PDB entry 5AEX | X-ray diffraction, 3.20 A resolution | chains A and C of the 3 polymer chains in the assembly

[Chain A (and C)]
Molecule: Ammonium transporter MEP2
Source organism: Saccharomyces cerevisiae
Notes: chain C of this document is another copy of the same molecule, construct and numbering; everything in this record applies to it too
UniProtKB: P41948 (MEP2_YEAST); residue numbers follow UniProt; this construct covers 1-499
Amino-acid sequence (505 residues; row label = number of the first residue in the row):
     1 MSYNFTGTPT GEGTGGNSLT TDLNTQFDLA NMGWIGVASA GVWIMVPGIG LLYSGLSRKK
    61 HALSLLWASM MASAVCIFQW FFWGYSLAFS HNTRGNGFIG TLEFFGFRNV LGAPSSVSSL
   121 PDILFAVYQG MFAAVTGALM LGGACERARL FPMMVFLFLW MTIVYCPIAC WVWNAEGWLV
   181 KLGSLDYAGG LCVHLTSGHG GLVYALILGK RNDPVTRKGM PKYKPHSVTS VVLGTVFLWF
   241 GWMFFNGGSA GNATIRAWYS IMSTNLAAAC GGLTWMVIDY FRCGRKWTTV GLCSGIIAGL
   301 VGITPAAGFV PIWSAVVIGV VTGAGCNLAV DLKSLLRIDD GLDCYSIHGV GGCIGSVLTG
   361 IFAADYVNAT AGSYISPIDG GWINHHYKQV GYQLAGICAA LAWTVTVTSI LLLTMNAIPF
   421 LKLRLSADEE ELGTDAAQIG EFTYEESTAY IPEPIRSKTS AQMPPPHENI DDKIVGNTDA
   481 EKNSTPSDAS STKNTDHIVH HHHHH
Disordered / not traced: 1, 458-505
Sequence notes: expression tag (500-505)
Swiss-Prot annotation at these positions:
  - region: Asp428 to Glu441 (Enhancer domain), Phe442 to Ala449 (Linker domain), Tyr450 to Thr485 (Autoinhibitory domain)
  - modified residue: Ser457 (Phosphoserine)
  - glycosylation: Asn4 (N-linked (GlcNAc...) asparagine)
  - mutagenesis: Asn4 (N4Q: Impairs glycosylation), Asp186 (D186A/N: Impairs transport activity; D186E: Decreases the affinity for the substrate), His194 (H194A: Preserves transport activity while impairing the filamentation capacity; H194E: Leads to increased competence to acidify the submembrane pH while losing the signaling capability), His199 (H199Y: Circumvents the requirement of the CTD to enhance substrate trans-location through the hydrophobic core), Asn252 (N252Q: Does not affect glycosylation), His348 (H348A: Preserves transport activity while impairing the filamentation capacity), Gly349 (G349C: Circumvents the requirement of the CTD to enhance substrate trans-location through the hydrophobic core), Asn368 (N368Q: Does not affect glycosylation), Ser457 (S457D: Silences the autoinhibition of MEP2, conferring transport activity even in the absence of the NPR1 kinase), Asn483 (N483Q: Does not affect glycosylation)
What the authors report for this chain:
  - contacts within the chain: Tyr53-His348 (hydrogen bond)
  - post-translational modification sites: Ser457 (citing earlier work)
  - mutagenesis - Y53A: increased growth

[Chain A / chain C interface]
Pairs across the interface (93):
  Asp28(A) - Leu29(C)
  Ala30(A) - Leu29(C)  hydrophobic
  Ala30(A) - Ala30(C)
  Asn31(A) - Leu29(C)
  Trp34(A) - Val37(C)  hydrophobic
  Val37(A) - Val37(C)  hydrophobic
  Tyr223(A) - Ala449(C)
  Lys224(A) - Ser447(C)
  Pro225(A) - Ser447(C)  hydrogen bond (backbone-backbone)
  Pro225(A) - Thr448(C)
  His226(A) - Glu446(C)  salt bridge
  Val228(A) - Trp67(C)
  Val228(A) - Thr443(C)
  Val228(A) - Thr448(C)
  Thr229(A) - Phe442(C)
  Thr229(A) - Thr443(C)  hydrogen bond
  Val232(A) - Leu66(C)  hydrophobic
  Val232(A) - Trp67(C)
  Val236(A) - Trp43(C)
  Val236(A) - Ile44(C)  hydrophobic
  Val236(A) - Pro47(C)  hydrophobic
  Val236(A) - Met70(C)  hydrophobic
  Phe237(A) - Phe237(C)  hydrophobic
  Trp239(A) - Trp43(C)  hydrophobic
  Trp239(A) - Ser73(C)
  Phe240(A) - Ala40(C)
  Phe240(A) - Trp43(C)
  Phe240(A) - Ile44(C)  hydrophobic
  Met243(A) - Ala40(C)  hydrophobic
  Met243(A) - Trp43(C)  hydrophobic
  Phe244(A) - Ala40(C)  hydrophobic
  Ala253(A) - Leu29(C)
  Ala253(A) - Met32(C)
  Thr254(A) - Asn24(C)
  Thr254(A) - Leu29(C)
  Ile255(A) - Leu23(C)  hydrophobic
  Ile255(A) - Asn24(C)  hydrogen bond (backbone-side chain)
  Ile255(A) - Gly112(C)
  Ile255(A) - Ile123(C)  hydrophobic
  Trp258(A) - Met32(C)
  Trp258(A) - Gly33(C)
  Trp258(A) - Gly36(C)
  Trp258(A) - Ile123(C)
  Trp258(A) - Leu124(C)  hydrophobic
  Trp258(A) - Val127(C)
  Tyr259(A) - Leu111(C)  hydrophobic
  Tyr259(A) - Ile123(C)  hydrophobic
  Ile261(A) - Val127(C)  hydrophobic
  Met262(A) - Phe107(C)  hydrophobic
  Met262(A) - Val127(C)  hydrophobic
  Asn265(A) - Ile77(C)
  Asn265(A) - Met131(C)
  Leu266(A) - Phe81(C)  hydrophobic
  Ala269(A) - Ala74(C)
  Ala269(A) - Ile77(C)  hydrophobic
  Cys270(A) - Phe78(C)  hydrophobic
  Leu273(A) - Ala74(C)  hydrophobic
  Met276(A) - Trp67(C)  hydrophobic
  Met276(A) - Leu150(C)  hydrophobic
  Met276(A) - Met154(C)  hydrophobic
  Cys283(A) - Tyr450(C)  hydrophobic
  Lys286(A) - Tyr450(C)
  Trp287(A) - Leu150(C)  hydrophobic
  Trp287(A) - Phe151(C)  hydrophobic
  Trp287(A) - Tyr450(C)
  Trp287(A) - Ile451(C)  hydrogen bond (backbone-backbone)
  Trp287(A) - Glu453(C)
  Thr288(A) - Trp67(C)
  Thr288(A) - Ala449(C)
  Thr289(A) - Trp67(C)  hydrogen bond (backbone-side chain)
  Thr289(A) - Tyr444(C)
  Thr289(A) - Thr448(C)
  Thr289(A) - Ala449(C)  hydrogen bond (backbone-backbone)
  Leu292(A) - Met70(C)  hydrophobic
  Leu292(A) - Met71(C)
  Val316(A) - Phe81(C)  hydrophobic
  Asp365(A) - Leu19(C)
  Tyr366(A) - Ser18(C)  hydrogen bond (backbone-side chain)
  Tyr366(A) - Leu19(C)  hydrophobic
  Ala369(A) - Ser18(C)
  Ala369(A) - Leu19(C)  hydrophobic
  Thr370(A) - Ser18(C)
  Thr370(A) - Asn24(C)  hydrogen bond (backbone-side chain)
  Thr370(A) - Leu111(C)
  Ala371(A) - Asn24(C)
  Gly372(A) - Phe5(C)
  Gly372(A) - Asp22(C)
  Gly372(A) - Asn24(C)
  Ser373(A) - Phe5(C)
  Ser373(A) - Asp22(C)  hydrogen bond (backbone-side chain)
  Tyr374(A) - Leu29(C)
  Ile375(A) - Tyr3(C)  hydrophobic
  Pro377(A) - Tyr3(C)  hydrophobic
Interface residues without a listed pair, chain A (54 interface residues in all): Leu233, Thr235, Cys293, Ile296, Ile312, Trp313
Interface residues without a listed pair, chain C (52 interface residues in all): Gly41, Val75, Val110, Pro121, Phe240

[Summary]
54 residues of chain A and 52 residues of chain C are in contact; the contacts include 9 hydrogen bonds and 1
salt bridge. Polar contacts include His226(A)-Glu446(C), Thr229(A)-Thr443(C) and Ile255(A)-Asn24(C). UniProt
lists 10 mutagenesis sites on chain A. From the paper: Y53A of chain A increases growth; a modification site
at Ser457(A).
Both chains are Ammonium transporter MEP2 (Saccharomyces cerevisiae). Entry 5AEX (Crystal structure of
Saccharomyces cerevisiae Mep2) was determined by X-ray diffraction together with 5FUF, 5AH3, 5AID, 5AF1 and
5AEZ from the same study.
